6MQE - chains B and A of the 3 polymer chains in the assembly; structure by X-ray diffraction, 2.46 A resolution.

== Chain B ==
Protein: DFPHa.15 antibody Fab light chain
Source organism: Macaca mulatta
Notes: antibody fragment or engineered binder
Amino-acid sequence (214 residues; numbered 1 to 214; the number before each row is that of its first residue):
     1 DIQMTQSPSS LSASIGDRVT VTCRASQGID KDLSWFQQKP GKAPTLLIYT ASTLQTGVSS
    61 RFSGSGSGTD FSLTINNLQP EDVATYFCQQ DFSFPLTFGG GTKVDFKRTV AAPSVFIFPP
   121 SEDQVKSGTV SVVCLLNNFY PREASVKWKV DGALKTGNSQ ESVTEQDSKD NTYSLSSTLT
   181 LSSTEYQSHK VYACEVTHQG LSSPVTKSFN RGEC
Not modelled in the structure: 213-214
Cystine bridges: Cys-23/Cys-88, Cys-134/Cys-194

== Chain A ==
Protein: DFPHa.15 antibody Fab heavy chain
Source organism: Macaca mulatta
Notes: antibody fragment or engineered binder
Amino-acid sequence (232 residues; each row starts with the number of its first residue; a row labelled like 31A-31B holds insertion residues (31A, then the next letters in order)):
     1 QVQLQVSGPG VVRPSETLSL TCEVSSGSTS R
31A-31B DF
    32 FYWSWVRQTP GKGLEWIGGM Y
   52A S
    53 NSEETNHNPS LKSRVIISKD TSKNEFSLRL
82A-82C TSV
    83 TAADTAVYFC SSRAKIYY
100A-100I SASYSGGRI
   101 DVWGPGLLVT VSSASTKGPS VFPLAPSSRS TSESTAALGC LVKDYFPEPV TVSWNSGSLT
   161 SGVHTFPAVL QSSGLYSLSS VVTVPSSSLG TQTYVCNVNH KPSNTKVDKR VEIKTCG
Not modelled in the structure: 128-131, 214-217
Cystine bridges: Cys-22/Cys-92, Cys-140/Cys-196

== How chain B and chain A interact ==
Contacting residue pairs - 65 pairs, chain B then chain A:
  Ser-34(B) / Arg-100H(A)
  Phe-36(B) / Asp-101(A)
  Phe-36(B) / Trp-103(A)
  Gln-38(B) / Gln-39(A)  hydrogen bond
  Ala-43(B) / Phe-91(A)  hydrophobic
  Ala-43(B) / Trp-103(A)  hydrophobic
  Ala-43(B) / Gly-104(A)
  Pro-44(B) / Trp-103(A)
  Leu-46(B) / Asp-101(A)
  Tyr-49(B) / Gly-100G(A)
  Tyr-49(B) / Arg-100H(A)
  Thr-50(B) / Arg-100H(A)
  Gln-55(B) / Arg-100H(A)  hydrogen bond (side chain-backbone)
  Thr-56(B) / Tyr-100D(A)  hydrogen bond
  Phe-87(B) / Gln-39(A)
  Phe-87(B) / Leu-45(A)  hydrophobic
  Gln-89(B) / Arg-95(A)  hydrogen bond
  Gln-89(B) / Asp-101(A)
  Asp-91(B) / Arg-95(A)  salt bridge
  Asp-91(B) / Arg-100H(A)  salt bridge
  Phe-94(B) / Tyr-33(A)
  Phe-94(B) / Trp-47(A)  hydrophobic
  Phe-94(B) / Asn-58(A)
  Pro-95(B) / Trp-47(A)  hydrophobic
  Pro-95(B) / His-59(A)
  Pro-95(B) / Asn-60(A)
  Pro-95(B) / Pro-61(A)
  Leu-96(B) / Trp-47(A)
  Phe-98(B) / Val-37(A)  hydrophobic
  Phe-98(B) / Leu-45(A)  hydrophobic
  Phe-98(B) / Trp-47(A)
  Phe-98(B) / Trp-103(A)  hydrophobic
  Phe-116(B) / Ala-137(A)  hydrophobic
  Phe-118(B) / Leu-124(A)  hydrophobic
  Phe-118(B) / Ala-125(A)
  Phe-118(B) / Ala-137(A)
  Phe-118(B) / Leu-138(A)  hydrophobic
  Asp-123(B) / Phe-122(A)
  Gln-124(B) / Phe-122(A)
  Gln-124(B) / Leu-141(A)
  Gln-124(B) / Lys-143(A)  hydrogen bond
  Thr-129(B) / Lys-143(A)  hydrogen bond (backbone-side chain)
  Ser-131(B) / Leu-141(A)
  Ser-131(B) / Lys-143(A)  hydrogen bond
  Val-133(B) / Leu-124(A)  hydrophobic
  Val-133(B) / Ser-179(A)
  Leu-135(B) / Ala-137(A)  hydrophobic
  Leu-135(B) / Phe-166(A)  hydrophobic
  Leu-135(B) / Val-181(A)  hydrophobic
  Asn-137(B) / His-164(A)
  Asn-137(B) / Thr-183(A)
  Asn-138(B) / His-164(A)  hydrogen bond
  Gln-160(B) / Val-169(A)
  Gln-160(B) / Leu-170(A)
  Ser-162(B) / Phe-166(A)
  Ser-162(B) / Pro-167(A)  hydrogen bond (side chain-backbone)
  Val-163(B) / Pro-167(A)
  Thr-164(B) / His-164(A)
  Thr-164(B) / Phe-166(A)
  Asp-167(B) / His-164(A)
  Ser-174(B) / His-164(A)  hydrogen bond
  Ser-174(B) / Phe-166(A)
  Leu-175(B) / Phe-166(A)
  Ser-176(B) / Phe-166(A)
  Thr-180(B) / Gln-171(A)
Also at the interface, not in a pair above, chain B (41 interface residues in all): Ile-117, Ser-121, Ser-127, Val-130, Glu-161
Also at the interface, not in a pair above, chain A (39 interface residues in all): Glu-46, Gly-100F, Ile-100I, Ser-127, Thr-135, Asp-144

== In short ==
The interface between chain B and chain A involves 41 residues on one side and 39 on the other; the contacts
include 10 hydrogen bonds and 2 salt bridges. Among the polar pairs are Asp-91(B)/Arg-95(A),
Asp-91(B)/Arg-100H(A) and Gln-38(B)/Gln-39(A).
Here chain B is DFPHa.15 antibody Fab light chain and chain A is DFPHa.15 antibody Fab heavy chain, both from
Macaca mulatta. Entry 6MQE (Vaccine-elicited NHP FP-targeting HIV neutralizing antibody DFPH-a.15 in complex
with HIV fusion peptide (residue 512-519)) was determined by X-ray diffraction, deposited together with 6MPH,
6MQC, 6MQM, 6MQR, 6N16, 6N1V and 4 further entries.
